Entry 5JSA (X-ray diffraction, 6.31 A resolution (low resolution: residue-level contacts below are approximate; hydrogen-bond / salt-bridge calls are withheld)); this record covers chains D and F of the 6 polymer chains in the assembly.

[Chain D]
Protein: gp41
From: Human immunodeficiency virus 1
Notes: fragment: modified HR1
Chain sequence (142 residues; each row starts with the number of its first residue):
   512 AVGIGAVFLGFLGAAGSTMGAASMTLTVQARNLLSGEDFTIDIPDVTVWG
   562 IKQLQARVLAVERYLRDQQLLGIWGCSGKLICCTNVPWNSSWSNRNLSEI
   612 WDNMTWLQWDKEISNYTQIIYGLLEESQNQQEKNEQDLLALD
Not modelled in the structure: 512-521
Cystine bridges: Cys587-Cys593
Covalently attached groups: N-acetylglucosamine (NAG) linked to Asn600; glycan linked to Asn626

[Chain F]
Protein: broadly neutralizing antibody 8ANC195 light chain
From: Homo sapiens
Notes: antibody fragment or engineered binder
Chain sequence (215 residues; numbered 1 to 214 plus 1 insertion-coded residue; the number before each row is that of its first residue):
     1 DIQMTQSPSTLSASIGDTVRISCRASQSIT
   30A G
    31 NWVAWYQQRPGKAPRLLIYRGAALLGGVPSRFSGSAAGTDFTLTIGNLQA
    81 EDFGTFYCQQYDTYPGTFGQGTKVEVKRTVAAPSVFIFPPSDEQLKSGTA
   131 SVVCLLNNFYPREAKVQWKVDNALQSGNSQESVTEQDSKDSTYSLSSTLT
   181 LSKADYEKHKVYACEVTHQGLSSPVTKSFNRGEC
Not modelled in the structure: 212-214
Cystine bridges: Cys23-Cys88, Cys134-Cys194

[Interface between chain D and chain F]
Pairs across the interface - 15 pairs, chain D then chain F:
  Ser602(D) - Thr30(F)
  Ser604(D) - Thr30(F)
  Asn605(D) - Ser28(F)
  Asn605(D) - Thr30(F)
  Lys622(D) - Trp32(F)
  Lys622(D) - Arg50(F)
  Glu623(D) - Thr30(F)
  Glu623(D) - Gly30A(F)
  Glu623(D) - Trp32(F)
  Glu623(D) - Arg50(F)
  Ser625(D) - Arg50(F)
  Asn626(D) - Asn31(F)
  Asn626(D) - Arg50(F)
  Tyr627(D) - Thr30(F)
  Tyr627(D) - Asn31(F)
Other interface residues (no listed pair), chain D (9 interface residues in all): Trp603
Other interface residues (no listed pair), chain F (7 interface residues in all): Asp92

[Overview]
9 residues of chain D and 7 residues of chain F are in contact. Covalently linked N-acetylglucosamine: at
Asn600(D) and Asn626(D).
Chain D is gp41 (Human immunodeficiency virus 1) and chain F is broadly neutralizing antibody 8ANC195 light
chain (Homo sapiens); the structure, Uncleaved prefusion optimized gp140 trimer with an engineered 10-residue
HR1 turn bound to broadly neutralizing antibodies ..., was determined by X-ray diffraction together with 5JS9
from the same study.
